PDB entry 5IKK | X-ray diffraction, 2.40 A resolution | chain A

# Chain A
Molecule: Histone deacetylase clr3
Organism: Schizosaccharomyces pombe 972h-
Notes: EC 3.5.1.98
UniProt: P56523 (CLR3_SCHPO); numbering as in UniProt (aligned over 31-687)
Sequence (657 residues; numbered 31 to 687; the number before each row is that of its first residue):
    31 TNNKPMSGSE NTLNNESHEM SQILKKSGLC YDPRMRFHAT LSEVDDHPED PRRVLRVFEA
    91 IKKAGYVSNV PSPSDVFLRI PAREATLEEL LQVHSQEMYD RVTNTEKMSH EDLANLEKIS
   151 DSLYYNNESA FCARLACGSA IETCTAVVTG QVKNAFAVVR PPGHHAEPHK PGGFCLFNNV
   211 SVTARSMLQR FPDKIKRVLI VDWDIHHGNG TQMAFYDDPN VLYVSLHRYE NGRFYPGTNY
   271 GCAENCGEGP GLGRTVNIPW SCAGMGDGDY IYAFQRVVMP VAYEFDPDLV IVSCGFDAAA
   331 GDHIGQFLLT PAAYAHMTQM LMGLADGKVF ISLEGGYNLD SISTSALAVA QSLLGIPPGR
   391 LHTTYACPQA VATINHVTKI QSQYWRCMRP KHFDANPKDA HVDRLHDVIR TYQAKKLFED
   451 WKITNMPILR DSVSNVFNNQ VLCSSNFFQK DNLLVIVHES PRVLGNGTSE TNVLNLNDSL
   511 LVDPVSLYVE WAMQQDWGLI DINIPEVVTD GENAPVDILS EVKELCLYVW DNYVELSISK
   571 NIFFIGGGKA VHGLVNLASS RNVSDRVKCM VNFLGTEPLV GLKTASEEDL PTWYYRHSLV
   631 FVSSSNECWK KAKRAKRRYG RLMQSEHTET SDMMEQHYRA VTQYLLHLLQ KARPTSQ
Not modelled in the structure: 31-53, 74-76, 131-136, 197-205, 462-467, 538-546, 681-687
UniProt features mapped onto this chain:
  - active site: His195
  - mutagenesis: Asp232 (D232N: No histone deacetylase activity; weak silencing defect)
Bound ions: Zn2+ site 1: His68, His77, Cys162; Zn2+ site 2: His195, Asp234, His236, Asp327; K+ site 1: Asp232, Asp234, His236, Ser255, Leu256; K+ site 2: Phe245, Asp248, Val251, Arg284; Mg2+: Pro427, Asp429, Val432
Reported in the primary citation:
  - mutagenesis - D232N: unchanged binding to Clr1
  - mutagenesis - N562A/Y563A: abolished binding to Clr1

# Overview
His68, His77 and Cys162 form the Zn2+ site 1. His195, Asp234, His236 and Asp327 form the Zn2+ site 2. From
UniProt: active-site residue His195 and one mutagenesis site. From the paper: N562A/Y563A abolish binding to
Clr1; D232N leaves binding to Clr1 unchanged.
Chain A is Histone deacetylase clr3 (Schizosaccharomyces pombe 972h-); the structure, Structure of the histone
deacetylase Clr3, was determined by X-ray diffraction together with 5IKF and 5IKJ from the same study.
